Entry 4WTI (X-ray diffraction, 2.80 A resolution); this record covers chains T and A of the 3 polymer chains in the assembly.

== Chain T ==
Molecule: RNA template acgg
Sequence (4 nucleotides; numbered 1 to 4; the number before each row is that of its first residue):
     1 ACGG

== Chain A ==
Name: RNA-directed RNA polymerase
Source organism: Hepatitis C virus JFH-1
Notes: EC 2.7.7.48
UniProtKB: Q99IB8 (POLG_HCVJF); residues 1-570 here correspond to UniProt positions 2443-3012 (UniProt number = residue number + 2442)
Amino-acid sequence (580 residues; row label = number of the first residue in the row; numbers below 1 keep their minus sign (Met-1 is residue -1)):
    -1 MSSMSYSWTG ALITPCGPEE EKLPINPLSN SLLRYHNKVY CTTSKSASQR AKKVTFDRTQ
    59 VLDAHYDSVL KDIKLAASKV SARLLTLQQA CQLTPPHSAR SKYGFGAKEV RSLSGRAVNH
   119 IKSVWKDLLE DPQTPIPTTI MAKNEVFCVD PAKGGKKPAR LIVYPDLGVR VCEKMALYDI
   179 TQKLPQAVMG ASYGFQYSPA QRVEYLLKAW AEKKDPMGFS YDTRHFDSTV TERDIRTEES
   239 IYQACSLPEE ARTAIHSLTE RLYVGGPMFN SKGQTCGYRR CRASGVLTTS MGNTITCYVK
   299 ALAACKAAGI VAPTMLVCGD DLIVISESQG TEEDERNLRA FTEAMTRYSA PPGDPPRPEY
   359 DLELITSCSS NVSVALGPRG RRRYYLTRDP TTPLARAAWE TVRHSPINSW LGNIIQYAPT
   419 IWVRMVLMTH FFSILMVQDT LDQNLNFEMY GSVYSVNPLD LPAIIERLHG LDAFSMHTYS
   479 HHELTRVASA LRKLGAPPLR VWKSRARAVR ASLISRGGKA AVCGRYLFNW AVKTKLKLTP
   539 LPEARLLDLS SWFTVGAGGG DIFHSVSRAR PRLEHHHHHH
Not modelled in the structure: -1, 553-578
Construct notes: expression tag (-1 to 0, 571-578); engineered mutation Gly15 (Ser2457 in Q99IB8), Gln86 (Glu2528 in Q99IB8), Gln87 (Glu2529 in Q99IB8), His223 (Cys2665 in Q99IB8), Ile321 (Val2763 in Q99IB8)
Disulfides: Cys316-Cys366
Metal / ion sites: Mn2+ site 1: Asp220, Asp318, Asp319 (together with GDP) (shared with 1 residue of chain P); Mn2+ site 2: Asp220, Thr221, Asp318 (together with GDP); Mn2+ site 3: Glu237, His254
Residues lining bound ligands:
  - B3P (2-[3-(2-hydroxy-1,1-dihydroxymethyl-ethylamino)-propylamino]-2-hydroxymethyl-propane-1,3-diol): Trp208, Ala209, Lys211, Lys212, Pro214
  - GDP (guanosine-5'-diphosphate): Arg48, Lys141, Arg158, Ile160, Asp220, Thr221, Arg222, His223, Phe224, Asp225, Ser282, Gly283, Thr287, Asn291, Asp318, Asp319

== Interface between chain T and chain A ==
Contacting residue pairs (24; chain T residue first):
  A1(T) - Ala97(A)  phosphate contact
  C2(T) - His95(A)  phosphate contact
  C2(T) - Ser96(A)  phosphate contact
  C2(T) - Ala97(A)  hydrogen bond to the phosphate
  C2(T) - Met139(A)  base contact
  C2(T) - Lys141(A)  base contact
  C2(T) - Ile160(A)  base contact
  C2(T) - Tyr162(A)  sugar contact
  C2(T) - Arg168(A)  hydrogen bond to the phosphate
  C2(T) - Ser282(A)  base contact
  C2(T) - Gly283(A)  hydrogen bond to the sugar
  G3(T) - Pro93(A)  phosphate contact
  G3(T) - Ser96(A)  hydrogen bond to the phosphate
  G3(T) - Arg168(A)  salt bridge to the phosphate
  G3(T) - Lys172(A)  phosphate contact
  G3(T) - Gly283(A)  sugar contact
  G3(T) - Val284(A)  hydrogen bond to the sugar
  G3(T) - Leu285(A)  hydrogen bond to the sugar
  G3(T) - Ser288(A)  hydrogen bond to the base
  G4(T) - Lys172(A)  salt bridge to the phosphate
  G4(T) - Thr179(A)  phosphate contact
  G4(T) - Leu285(A)  sugar contact
  G4(T) - Ser288(A)  hydrogen bond to the base
  G4(T) - Gly449(A)  base contact
Also at the interface, not in a pair above, chain A (21 interface residues in all): Tyr176, Phe193, Thr287, Tyr448

== Overview ==
The interface between chain T and chain A involves 4 residues on one side and 21 on the other; the contacts
include 8 hydrogen bonds and 2 salt bridges. Among the polar pairs are G3(T)-Ser288(A), G4(T)-Ser288(A) and
C2(T)-Gly283(A). Chain A binds GDP and compound B3P.
Here chain T is RNA template acgg and chain A is RNA-directed RNA polymerase (Hepatitis C virus JFH-1). Entry
4WTI (Crystal structure of hcv NS5B genotype 2A jfh-1 isolate with S15G E86Q E87Q C223H V321I mutations ...)
was determined by X-ray diffraction (same publication as 4WTA, 4WTC, 4WTD, 4WTF, 4WTG, 4WTJ and 3 further
entries).
